7A00 - chains A and C; structure by X-ray diffraction, 1.78 A resolution.

# Chain A
Molecule: SH3 and multiple ankyrin repeat domains protein 1
From: Homo sapiens
UniProtKB: Q9Y566 (SHAN1_HUMAN); residue numbers follow UniProt; this construct covers 654-762
Chain sequence (112 residues; row label = number of the first residue in the row):
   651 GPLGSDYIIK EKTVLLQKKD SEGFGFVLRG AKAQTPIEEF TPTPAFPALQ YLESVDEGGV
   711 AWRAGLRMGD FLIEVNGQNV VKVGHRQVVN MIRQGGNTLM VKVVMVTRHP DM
Unresolved in the structure: 683
Differences from the reference sequence: expression tag (651-653)
Swiss-Prot annotation at these positions:
  - modified residue: Ser-671 (Phosphoserine)

# Chain C
Molecule: L6F mutant of C-terminal hexapeptide from Guanylate kinase-associated protein
Chain sequence (7 residues; numbered 1 to 7; the number before each row is that of its first residue):
     1 XEAQTRF
Modified residues: ACE (acetyl group) at position 1

# Chain A / chain C interface
Contacting residue pairs (25):
  Gly-673(A) / Phe-7(C)
  Phe-674(A) / Phe-7(C)  hydrogen bond (backbone-backbone)
  Gly-675(A) / Phe-7(C)  hydrogen bond (backbone-backbone)
  Phe-676(A) / Arg-6(C)
  Phe-676(A) / Phe-7(C)  hydrogen bond (backbone-backbone)
  Val-677(A) / Gln-4(C)
  Val-677(A) / Thr-5(C)
  Val-677(A) / Arg-6(C)
  Leu-678(A) / Gln-4(C)
  Leu-678(A) / Thr-5(C)  hydrogen bond (backbone-backbone)
  Leu-678(A) / Phe-7(C)  hydrophobic
  Arg-679(A) / Glu-2(C)
  Arg-679(A) / Ala-3(C)
  Gly-680(A) / Glu-2(C)
  Gly-680(A) / Ala-3(C)  hydrogen bond (backbone-backbone)
  Lys-682(A) / ACE_1(C)
  Glu-703(A) / Gln-4(C)
  Asp-706(A) / Arg-6(C)  salt bridge
  His-735(A) / Ala-3(C)
  His-735(A) / Gln-4(C)
  His-735(A) / Thr-5(C)  hydrogen bond
  Val-739(A) / Thr-5(C)
  Val-739(A) / Phe-7(C)  hydrophobic
  Ile-742(A) / Phe-7(C)  hydrophobic
  Arg-743(A) / Thr-5(C)
Interface residues without a listed pair, chain A (16 interface residues in all): Ala-681

# In short
The interface between chain A and chain C involves 16 residues on one side and 7 on the other, with 6 hydrogen
bonds and 1 salt bridge. Polar contacts include Asp-706(A)/Arg-6(C), Phe-674(A)/Phe-7(C) and
His-735(A)/Thr-5(C).
Chain A is SH3 and multiple ankyrin repeat domains protein 1 (Homo sapiens) and chain C is L6F mutant of
C-terminal hexapeptide from Guanylate kinase-associated protein; the structure, Crystal structure of Shank1
PDZ in complex with L6F mutant of the C-terminal hexapeptide from GKAP, was determined by X-ray diffraction.
